PDB entry 1JIF | X-ray diffraction, 1.60 A resolution | chains A and B

[Chain A]
Protein: bleomycin-binding protein
Organism: Streptomyces verticillus
UniProtKB: Q53793 (Q53793_9ACTO); residues 1-122 here = UniProt positions 1-122
Sequence (122 residues; row label = number of the first residue in the row):
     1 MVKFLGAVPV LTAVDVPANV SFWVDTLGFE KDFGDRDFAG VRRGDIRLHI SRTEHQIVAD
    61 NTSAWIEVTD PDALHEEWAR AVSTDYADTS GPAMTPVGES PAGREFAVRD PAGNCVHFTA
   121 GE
Residues lining bound ligands:
  - bleomycin a2 (BLM), molecule 1: D32, F33, F38, R42, H49, S51, R52, T53
  - bleomycin a2 (BLM), molecule 2: A59, D60, N61, T62, W65, E67, Y86, A87, T89, T95, P101, A102, A107, R109, G113, N114, C115, H117

[Chain B]
Protein: bleomycin-binding protein
Organism: Streptomyces verticillus
UniProtKB: Q53793 (Q53793_9ACTO); residues 201-322 here correspond to UniProt positions 1-122 (UniProt number = residue number - 200)
Sequence (122 residues; row label = number of the first residue in the row):
   201 MVKFLGAVPV LTAVDVPANV SFWVDTLGFE KDFGDRDFAG VRRGDIRLHI SRTEHQIVAD
   261 NTSAWIEVTD PDALHEEWAR AVSTDYADTS GPAMTPVGES PAGREFAVRD PAGNCVHFTA
   321 GE
Residues lining bound ligands:
  - bleomycin a2 (BLM), molecule 1: D232, F233, F238, R247, H249, S251, R252, T253
  - bleomycin a2 (BLM), molecule 2: A259, D260, N261, T262, W265, Y286, A287, T289, T295, P301, A302, E305, A307, R309, G313, N314, C315, H317

[How chain A and chain B interact]
Residue-residue contacts (72; chain A residue first):
  M1(A) with T269(B)
  V2(A) with V268(B), hydrophobic; T269(B); D270(B); A273(B), hydrophobic; L274(B)
  K3(A) with V268(B); T269(B), hydrogen bond (backbone-backbone)
  F4(A) with F229(B), hydrophobic; R243(B); I246(B); I266(B), hydrophobic; E267(B); F318(B), hydrophobic
  L5(A) with E267(B), hydrogen bond (backbone-backbone); G321(B); E322(B)
  G6(A) with I246(B); I266(B); E267(B), hydrogen bond (backbone-backbone)
  A7(A) with A207(B); P209(B); W265(B); I266(B), hydrophobic
  V8(A) with P209(B); A264(B); W265(B), hydrogen bond (backbone-backbone)
  P9(A) with A207(B); V208(B); P209(B)
  V10(A) with S263(B); A264(B), hydrophobic; W265(B), hydrophobic
  F38(A) with W265(B), hydrophobic
  R43(A) with F204(B)
  D45(A) with F204(B), hydrogen bond (backbone-backbone)
  I46(A) with F204(B); L205(B); G206(B)
  R47(A) with E267(B), salt bridge
  H49(A) with W265(B)
  H55(A) with I257(B)
  I57(A) with I257(B), hydrophobic; V258(B)
  V58(A) with I257(B); N261(B)
  N61(A) with V258(B)
  S63(A) with V210(B)
  A64(A) with V208(B); V210(B), hydrophobic
  W65(A) with A207(B); V208(B), hydrogen bond (backbone-backbone); V210(B), hydrophobic; F238(B), hydrophobic; H249(B)
  I66(A) with F204(B), hydrophobic; G206(B); A207(B), hydrophobic
  E67(A) with F204(B); L205(B), hydrogen bond (backbone-backbone); G206(B), hydrogen bond (backbone-backbone); R247(B), salt bridge
  V68(A) with K203(B); F204(B), hydrophobic
  T69(A) with V202(B); K203(B), hydrogen bond (backbone-backbone)
  A73(A) with V202(B), hydrophobic
  L74(A) with F204(B), hydrophobic
  E77(A) with V202(B)
  F118(A) with F204(B), hydrophobic
  G121(A) with L205(B)
  E122(A) with L205(B)
Other interface residues (no listed pair), chain A (38 interface residues in all): T12, F29, G44, D70, W78
Other interface residues (no listed pair), chain B (35 interface residues in all): M201, T212, H255, W278

[Overview]
38 residues of chain A face 35 of chain B across their interface, with 9 hydrogen bonds and 2 salt bridges.
Among the polar pairs are R47(A)-E267(B), E67(A)-R247(B) and K3(A)-T269(B). Bleomycin a2 is bound between
chain A and chain B.
Both chains are bleomycin-binding protein (Streptomyces verticillus). Entry 1JIF (Crystal structure of
bleomycin-binding protein from bleomycin-producing Streptomyces verticillus complexed with
copper(II)-bleomycin) was determined by X-ray diffraction together with 1JIE from the same study.
